7WU2 - chains B and C of the 5 polymer chains in the assembly; structure by electron microscopy, 2.80 A resolution.

Chain B:
Protein: Guanine nucleotide-binding protein G(I)/G(S)/G(T) subunit beta-1
Organism: Homo sapiens
UniProt: P62873 (GBB1_HUMAN); residue numbers follow UniProt; this construct covers 2-340
Sequence (351 residues; row label = number of the first residue in the row; numbers below 1 keep their minus sign (Met-10 is residue -10)):
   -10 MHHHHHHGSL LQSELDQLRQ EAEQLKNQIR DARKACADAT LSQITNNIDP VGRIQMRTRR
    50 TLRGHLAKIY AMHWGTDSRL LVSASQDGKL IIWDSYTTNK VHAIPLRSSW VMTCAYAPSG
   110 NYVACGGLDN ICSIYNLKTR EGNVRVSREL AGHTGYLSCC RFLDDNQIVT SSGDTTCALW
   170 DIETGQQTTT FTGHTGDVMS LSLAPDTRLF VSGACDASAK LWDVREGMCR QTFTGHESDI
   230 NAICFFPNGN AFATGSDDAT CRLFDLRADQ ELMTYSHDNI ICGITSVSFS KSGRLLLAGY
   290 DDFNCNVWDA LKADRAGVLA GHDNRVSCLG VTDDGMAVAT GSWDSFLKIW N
Unresolved in the structure: -10 to 1
Sequence notes: expression tag (-10 to 1)
Curated features (UniProtKB/Swiss-Prot):
  - modified residue: Ser2 (N-acetylserine), His266 (Phosphohistidine)

Chain C:
Protein: Guanine nucleotide-binding protein G(I)/G(S)/G(O) subunit gamma-2
Organism: Homo sapiens
UniProt: P59768 (GBG2_HUMAN); residue numbers follow UniProt; this construct covers 1-71
Sequence (71 residues; each row starts with the number of its first residue):
     1 MASNNTASIA QARKLVEQLK MEANIDRIKV SKAAADLMAY CEAHAKEDPL LTPVPASENP
    61 FREKKFFCAI L
Unresolved in the structure: 1-6, 63-71
Curated features (UniProtKB/Swiss-Prot):
  - modified residue: Ala2 (N-acetylalanine), Cys68 (Cysteine methyl ester)
  - lipidation: Cys68 (S-geranylgeranyl cysteine)

Chain B / chain C interface:
Contacting residue pairs (64):
  Leu7(B) with Ile9(C); Ala12(C), hydrophobic; Arg13(C)
  Glu10(B) with Val16(C)
  Ala11(B) with Val16(C), hydrophobic; Leu19(C)
  Leu14(B) with Val16(C), hydrophobic; Leu19(C), hydrophobic; Lys20(C)
  Ile18(B) with Leu19(C), hydrophobic; Ala23(C), hydrophobic
  Ala24(B) with Lys29(C)
  Cys25(B) with Arg27(C); Val30(C)
  Ala26(B) with Val30(C), hydrophobic
  Asp27(B) with Lys29(C); Val30(C); Ser31(C)
  Ala28(B) with Val30(C)
  Leu30(B) with Ala34(C), hydrophobic
  Ile33(B) with Ala34(C), hydrophobic; Met38(C), hydrophobic
  Thr34(B) with Met38(C)
  Asn36(B) with Met38(C)
  Ile37(B) with Met38(C), hydrophobic; Glu42(C)
  Val40(B) with Leu51(C), hydrophobic
  Arg48(B) with Arg62(C)
  Arg49(B) with Pro60(C); Phe61(C), hydrogen bond (side chain-backbone)
  Ser84(B) with Phe61(C)
  Tyr85(B) with Pro60(C); Phe61(C), hydrophobic
  Cys218(B) with Gln18(C), hydrogen bond (backbone-side chain)
  Thr221(B) with Glu22(C)
  Phe235(B) with Tyr40(C), hydrophobic; Cys41(C), hydrophobic
  Pro236(B) with Tyr40(C)
  Asn237(B) with Tyr40(C)
  Asp254(B) with Ala33(C); Leu37(C)
  Arg256(B) with Arg27(C); Ile28(C), hydrogen bond (backbone-backbone); Asp36(C), salt bridge
  Asp258(B) with Arg27(C), salt bridge
  Gln259(B) with Val30(C)
  Ser279(B) with Asp48(C), hydrogen bond
  Lys280(B) with Glu47(C); Asp48(C)
  Ser281(B) with Tyr40(C); Cys41(C); His44(C); Asp48(C), hydrogen bond
  Arg283(B) with Leu51(C)
  Leu300(B) with Cys41(C), hydrophobic
  Asp323(B) with Pro49(C)
  Gly324(B) with Pro49(C); Leu50(C)
  Met325(B) with Pro49(C), hydrophobic; Leu50(C); Val54(C), hydrophobic
  Ala326(B) with Phe61(C), hydrophobic
  Ile338(B) with Phe61(C), hydrophobic
  Asn340(B) with Asn59(C), hydrogen bond
Interface residues without a listed pair, chain B (57 interface residues in all): Lys15, Gln17, Ala21, Arg22, Met45, Trp63, Ser67, Lys209, Met217, Arg219, Gln220, Leu252, Ala257, Leu261, Gly282, Leu284, Val320
Interface residues without a listed pair, chain C (37 interface residues in all): Met21, Ile25, Ala45, Glu58

Summary:
The interface between chain B and chain C involves 57 residues on one side and 37 on the other; the contacts
include 6 hydrogen bonds and 2 salt bridges. Polar contacts include Arg256(B)-Asp36(C), Asp258(B)-Arg27(C) and
Arg49(B)-Phe61(C).
Chain B is Guanine nucleotide-binding protein G(I)/G(S)/G(T) subunit beta-1 and chain C is Guanine
nucleotide-binding protein G(I)/G(S)/G(O) subunit gamma-2, both from Homo sapiens; the structure, Cryo-EM
structure of the adhesion GPCR ADGRD1 in complex with miniGs, was determined by electron microscopy, deposited
together with 7WU3, 7WU4 and 7WU5.
